9ERN - chains A and B of the 6 polymer chains in the assembly; structure by electron microscopy, 2.50 A resolution.

== Chain A (and B) ==
Name: Microtubule-associated protein tau
Source organism: Homo sapiens
Notes: chain B of this document is another copy of the same molecule, construct and numbering; everything in this record applies to it too
UniProt: P10636 (TAU_HUMAN), isoform P10636-8; numbering as in UniProt (aligned over 1-441)
Sequence (441 residues; each row starts with the number of its first residue):
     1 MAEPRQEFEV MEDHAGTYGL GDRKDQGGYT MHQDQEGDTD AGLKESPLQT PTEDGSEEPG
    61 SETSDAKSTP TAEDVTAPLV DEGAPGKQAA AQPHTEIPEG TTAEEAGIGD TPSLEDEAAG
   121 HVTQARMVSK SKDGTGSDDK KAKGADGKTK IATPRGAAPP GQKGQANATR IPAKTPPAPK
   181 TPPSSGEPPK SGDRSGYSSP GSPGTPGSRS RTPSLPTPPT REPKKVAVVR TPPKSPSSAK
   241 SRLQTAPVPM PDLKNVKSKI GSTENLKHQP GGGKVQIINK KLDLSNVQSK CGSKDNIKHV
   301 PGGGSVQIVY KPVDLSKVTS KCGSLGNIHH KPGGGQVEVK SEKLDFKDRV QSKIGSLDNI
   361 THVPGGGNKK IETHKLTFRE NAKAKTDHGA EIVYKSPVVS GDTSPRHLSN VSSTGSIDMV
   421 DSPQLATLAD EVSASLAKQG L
Not modelled in the structure: 1-304, 380-441
UniProt features mapped onto this chain:
  - site (Not glycated): Lys24, Lys44, Lys67
  - modified residue: Ala2 (N-acetylalanine), Tyr18 (Phosphotyrosine), Tyr29 (Phosphotyrosine), Ser46 (Phosphoserine), Ser61 (Phosphoserine), Thr69 (Phosphothreonine), Thr71 (Phosphothreonine), Thr111 (Phosphothreonine), Ser214 (Phosphoserine)
  - glycosylation (N-linked (Glc) (glycation) lysine): Lys87, Lys383
  - cross-link: Lys44 (Glycyl lysine isopeptide (Lys-Gly) (interchain with G-Cter in ubiquitin))

== Chain A / chain B interface ==
Residue-residue contacts (6):
  Lys331(A) with Gln336(B); Glu338(B), salt bridge
  Gly335(A) with Gly334(B)
  Gln336(A) with Lys331(B), hydrogen bond; Gly334(B), hydrogen bond (backbone-backbone)
  Glu338(A) with Lys331(B), salt bridge
Other interface residues (no listed pair), chain A (6 interface residues in all): Gly334, Lys340
Other interface residues (no listed pair), chain B (5 interface residues in all): His329

== In short ==
6 residues of chain A face 5 of chain B across their interface; the contacts include 2 hydrogen bonds and 2
salt bridges. Among the polar pairs are Lys331(A)-Glu338(B), Gln336(A)-Lys331(B) and Gln336(A)-Gly334(B).
Both chains are Microtubule-associated protein tau (Homo sapiens). Entry 9ERN (CTE type II tau filament from
vacuolar tauopathy) was determined by electron microscopy (same publication as 9ERM and 9ERO).
